PDB entry 4K24 | X-ray diffraction, 4.50 A resolution (low resolution: residue-level contacts below are approximate; hydrogen-bond / salt-bridge calls are withheld) | chains H and U of the 5 polymer chains in the assembly

== Chain H ==
Molecule: anti-uPAR antibody, heavy chain
Organism: Mus musculus
Notes: antibody fragment or engineered binder
Sequence (228 residues; row label = number of the first residue in the row; a row labelled like 82A-82C holds insertion residues (82A, then the next letters in order)):
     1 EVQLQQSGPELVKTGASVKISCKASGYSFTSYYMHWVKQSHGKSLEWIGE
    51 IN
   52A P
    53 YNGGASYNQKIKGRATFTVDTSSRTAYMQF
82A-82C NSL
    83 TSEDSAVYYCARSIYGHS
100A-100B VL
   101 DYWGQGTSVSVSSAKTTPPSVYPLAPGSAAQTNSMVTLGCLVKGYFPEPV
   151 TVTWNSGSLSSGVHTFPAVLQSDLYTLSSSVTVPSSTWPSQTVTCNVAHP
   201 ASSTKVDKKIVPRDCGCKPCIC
Disordered / not traced: 128-133, 213-222
Disulfides: Cys22-Cys92, Cys140-Cys195

== Chain U ==
Molecule: Urokinase plasminogen activator surface receptor
Organism: Homo sapiens
Reference sequence: Q03405 (UPAR_HUMAN); residues 1-281 here correspond to UniProt positions 23-303 (UniProt number = residue number + 22)
Sequence (283 residues; each row starts with the number of its first residue; numbers below 1 keep their minus sign (Arg-1 is residue -1)):
    -1 RSLRCMQCKTNGDCRVEECALGQDLCRTTIVRLWEEGEELELVEKSCTHS
    49 EKTNRTLSYRTGLKITSLTEVVCGLDLCNQGNSGRAVTYSRSRYLECISC
    99 GSSDMSCERGRHQSLQCRSPEEQCLDVVTHWIQEGEEGRPKDDRHLRGCG
   149 YLPGCPGSNGFHNNDTFHFLKCCNTTKCNEGPILELENLPQNGRQCYSCK
   199 GNSTHGCSSEETFLIDCRGPMNQCLVATGTHEPKNQSYMVRGCATASMCQ
   249 HAHLGDAFSMNHIDVSCCTKSGCNHPDLDVQYR
Disordered / not traced: -1 to 0, 83-84, 276-281
Disulfides: Cys6-Cys12, Cys71-Cys76, Cys95-Cys122, Cys98-Cys105, Cys115-Cys147, Cys153-Cys170, Cys171-Cys176, Cys194-Cys222, Cys197-Cys205, Cys215-Cys241, Cys247-Cys265, Cys266-Cys271
Covalently attached groups: N-acetylglucosamine (NAG) linked to Asn172, Asn200
Construct notes: expression tag (-1 to 0)
Swiss-Prot annotation at these positions:
  - site (Cleavage): Arg83, Ala84, Arg89, Ser90
  - glycosylation (N-linked (GlcNAc...) asparagine): Asn52, Asn162, Asn172, Asn200, Asn233

== Interface between chain H and chain U ==
Contacting residue pairs - 19 pairs, chain H then chain U:
  Ser28(H) with Phe211(U)
  Thr30(H) with Leu212(U)
  Ser31(H) with Tyr195(U); Phe211(U); Leu212(U)
  Tyr32(H) with Tyr195(U); Ser207(U); His273(U)
  Tyr53(H) with Gln193(U); Asp214(U)
  Ile96(H) with Tyr195(U)
  Tyr97(H) with Gln193(U); Tyr195(U); Leu212(U); Gly270(U)
  His99(H) with Lys268(U); Ser269(U); Gly270(U); Cys271(U)
Other interface residues (no listed pair), chain H (10 interface residues in all): Tyr33, Asn54
Other interface residues (no listed pair), chain U (12 interface residues in all): Ile213
Interface features reported in the paper:
  - epitope / paratope residues, chain U: Gln193(U), Tyr195(U), Phe211(U), Leu212(U), Asp214(U), Lys268(U), Gly270(U), His273(U)

== In short ==
10 residues of chain H face 12 of chain U across their interface. N-acetylglucosamine is covalently linked to
Asn172(U) and Asn200(U). The paper reports epitope/paratope residues Gln193(U), Tyr195(U) and Phe211(U) among
others.
Here chain H is anti-uPAR antibody, heavy chain (Mus musculus) and chain U is Urokinase plasminogen activator
surface receptor (Homo sapiens). Entry 4K24 (Structure of anti-uPAR Fab ATN-658 in complex with uPAR) was
determined by X-ray diffraction, deposited together with 4K23.
